PDB entry 1OFU | X-ray diffraction, 2.10 A resolution | chains X and Y of the 4 polymer chains in the assembly

[Chain X (and Y)]
Protein: Hypothetical protein PA3008
Organism: Pseudomonas aeruginosa
Notes: chain Y of this document is another copy of the same molecule, construct and numbering; everything in this record applies to it too
UniProt: Q9HZJ8 (Q9HZJ8); numbering as in UniProt (aligned over 43-161)
Amino-acid sequence (119 residues; numbered 43 to 161; the number before each row is that of its first residue):
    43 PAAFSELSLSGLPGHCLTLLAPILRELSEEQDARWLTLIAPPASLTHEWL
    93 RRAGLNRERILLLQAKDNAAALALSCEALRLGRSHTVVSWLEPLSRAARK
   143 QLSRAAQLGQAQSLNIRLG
Swiss-Prot annotation at these positions:
  - region (FtsZ binding): R99 to L104, Q106 to K108, A120 to R125

[How chain X and chain Y interact]
Contacting residue pairs - 32 pairs, chain X then chain Y:
  P43(X) - H57(Y)  hydrogen bond (backbone-side chain)
  A45(X) - H57(Y)
  S47(X) - S52(Y)
  S47(X) - H57(Y)  hydrogen bond
  E48(X) - S50(Y)
  E48(X) - L51(Y)
  E48(X) - S52(Y)  hydrogen bond (backbone-backbone)
  L49(X) - S50(Y)
  L49(X) - L51(Y)  hydrophobic
  S50(X) - E48(Y)
  S50(X) - L49(Y)
  S50(X) - S50(Y)  hydrogen bond (backbone-backbone)
  L51(X) - E48(Y)
  L51(X) - L49(Y)  hydrophobic
  S52(X) - S47(Y)
  S52(X) - E48(Y)  hydrogen bond (backbone-backbone)
  L54(X) - A45(Y)  hydrophobic
  H57(X) - P43(Y)  hydrogen bond (side chain-backbone)
  H57(X) - A45(Y)
  H57(X) - S47(Y)
  H57(X) - Q154(Y)
  L61(X) - I65(Y)
  L61(X) - L156(Y)  hydrophobic
  P64(X) - P64(Y)
  P64(X) - E68(Y)
  I65(X) - L61(Y)
  I65(X) - P64(Y)  hydrophobic
  I65(X) - I65(Y)  hydrophobic
  R67(X) - E68(Y)  salt bridge
  E68(X) - P64(Y)
  E68(X) - R67(Y)  salt bridge
  Q154(X) - H57(Y)
Other interface residues (no listed pair), chain X (19 interface residues in all): F46, G53, L156
Other interface residues (no listed pair), chain Y (19 interface residues in all): F46, G53, L54

[In short]
The chain X/chain Y interface involves 19 residues from each chain; the contacts include 6 hydrogen bonds and
2 salt bridges. Polar contacts include R67(X)-E68(Y), P43(X)-H57(Y) and S47(X)-H57(Y).
Chain X and chain Y are both Hypothetical protein PA3008 (Pseudomonas aeruginosa); the structure, Crystal
structure of SulA:FtsZ from Pseudomonas aeruginosa, was determined by X-ray diffraction, deposited together
with 1OFT.
